6SNE - chains O and B of the 3 polymer chains in the assembly; structure by X-ray diffraction, 3.90 A resolution.

== Chain O ==
Molecule: Envelope glycoprotein gp160
From: Human immunodeficiency virus 1
UniProtKB: Q74599 (Q74599_9HIV1); residues 649-711 here = UniProt positions 649-711
Amino-acid sequence (63 residues; numbered 649 to 711; the number before each row is that of its first residue):
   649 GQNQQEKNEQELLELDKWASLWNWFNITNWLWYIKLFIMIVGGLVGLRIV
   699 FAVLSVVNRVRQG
Disordered / not traced: 649-670, 710-711
Construct notes: conflict Gly649 (Ser in Q74599)
Reported in the primary citation:
  - binding site for phosphocholine: Arg707, Arg709 (from molecular simulation)

== Chain B ==
Molecule: LN01 heavy chain
From: Homo sapiens
Amino-acid sequence (235 residues; row label = number of the first residue in the row; a row labelled like 35A-35B holds insertion residues (35A, then the next letters in order)):
     1 EVQLVESGPGLVQPWGTLSLTCRVSGDSVSNDNYY
35A-35B WA
    36 WIRQTPGRELQVIGTIYYSGTTYYNPSLRNRVTISLDKSVNVVSLRL
82A-82C GSV
    83 SAADTAQYYCVRMPSHGF
100A-100J WSTSFSYWYF
   101 DLWGRGHFVAVSWASTKGPSVFPLAPSSKSTSGGTAALGCLVKDYFPEPV
   151 TVSWNSGALTSGVHTFPAVLQSSGLYSLSSVVTVPSSSLGTQTYICNVDH
   201 KPSNTKVDKKVEPKSCDTTS
Disordered / not traced: 1, 128-133, 216-220
Cystine bridges: Cys22-Cys92, Cys140-Cys196
Ligand contacts: phosphocholine (PC): Thr100C, Ser100D, Tyr100G

== Interface between chain O and chain B ==
Contacting residue pairs - 12 pairs, chain O then chain B:
  Phe673(O) with Tyr35(B), hydrophobic; Thr50(B); Trp100H(B), hydrophobic
  Thr676(O) with Ser100F(B); Trp100H(B), hydrogen bond
  Leu679(O) with Phe100E(B)
  Trp680(O) with Phe100E(B); Ser100F(B)
  Lys683(O) with Phe100(B), hydrogen bond (side chain-backbone); Trp100A(B); Ser100B(B), hydrogen bond (side chain-backbone); Phe100E(B)
Also at the interface, not in a pair above, chain O (7 interface residues in all): Trp672, Asn677
Also at the interface, not in a pair above, chain B (10 interface residues in all): Tyr58, Met95

== Summary ==
Chain O and chain B form an interface of 7 and 10 residues respectively; the contacts include 3 hydrogen
bonds. Polar contacts include Thr676(O)-Trp100H(B), Lys683(O)-Phe100(B) and Lys683(O)-Ser100B(B). Chain B
binds phosphocholine. The paper reports a binding site for phosphocholine at Arg707(O) and Arg709(O).
Here chain O is Envelope glycoprotein gp160 (Human immunodeficiency virus 1) and chain B is LN01 heavy chain
(Homo sapiens). Entry 6SNE (crystal structure of LN01 Fab in complex with an HIV-1 gp41 peptide) was
determined by X-ray diffraction (same publication as 6SNC and 6SND).
